2NR0 - chains A and B of the 4 polymer chains in the assembly; structure by X-ray diffraction, 3.90 A resolution.

[Chain A (and B)]
Protein: tRNA pseudouridine synthase A
From: Escherichia coli K12
Notes: EC 5.4.99.12; chain B of this document is another copy of the same molecule, construct and numbering; everything in this record applies to it too
UniProtKB: P07649 (TRUA_ECOLI); numbering as in UniProt (aligned over 7-270)
Amino-acid sequence (270 residues; each row starts with the number of its first residue):
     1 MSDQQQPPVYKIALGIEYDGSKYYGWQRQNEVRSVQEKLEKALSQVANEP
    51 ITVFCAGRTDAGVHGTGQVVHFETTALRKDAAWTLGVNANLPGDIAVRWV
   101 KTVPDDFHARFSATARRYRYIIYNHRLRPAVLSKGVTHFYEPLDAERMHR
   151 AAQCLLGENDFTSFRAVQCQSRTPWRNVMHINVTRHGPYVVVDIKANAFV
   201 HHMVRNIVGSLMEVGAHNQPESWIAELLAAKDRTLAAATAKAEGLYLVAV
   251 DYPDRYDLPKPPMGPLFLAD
Disordered / not traced: 1-6
Swiss-Prot annotation at these positions:
  - region: F107 to F111 (RNA binding), Q168 to R172 (Interaction with tRNA)
  - active site: D60 (Nucleophile)
  - binding site (substrate): Y118
  - site (Interaction with tRNA): R58, R78, R110, R126, F139
  - mutagenesis: R58 (R58A: Loss of activity)
What the authors report for this chain:
  - catalytic residues: D60
  - binding site for leucyl tRNA: R58, Q170
  - binding site for leucyl tRNA: R110, R172
  - binding site for leucyl tRNA: Q168
  - catalytic residues: R58 (from molecular simulation)
  - mutagenesis - R58A: abolished catalytic activity
  - mutagenesis - R58A: unchanged stability
  - mutagenesis - D60A: increased binding to tRNA

[How chain A and chain B interact]
Contacting residue pairs (52):
  E17(A) with A130(B), hydrogen bond (side chain-backbone); V131(B)
  T66(A) with V131(B)
  T84(A) with L127(B)
  L85(A) with L127(B)
  N88(A) with R128(B), hydrogen bond (backbone-side chain)
  L91(A) with R128(B), hydrogen bond (backbone-side chain)
  P92(A) with R128(B)
  G93(A) with R128(B), hydrogen bond (backbone-side chain); P129(B); A130(B); S133(B)
  D94(A) with A130(B)
  I95(A) with R128(B)
  A96(A) with R128(B)
  R98(A) with L127(B)
  I121(A) with F267(B), hydrophobic
  R126(A) with L85(B)
  L127(A) with T84(B); L85(B), hydrophobic; R98(B)
  R128(A) with N88(B), hydrogen bond (side chain-backbone); L91(B), hydrogen bond (side chain-backbone); P92(B); G93(B), hydrogen bond (side chain-backbone); I95(B); A96(B)
  P129(A) with G93(B)
  A130(A) with E17(B), hydrogen bond (backbone-side chain); G93(B); D94(B)
  V131(A) with E17(B); T66(B); L266(B), hydrophobic
  L132(A) with L132(B), hydrophobic; L266(B), hydrophobic
  S133(A) with G93(B)
  P188(A) with P262(B)
  Y189(A) with L266(B); F267(B), hydrophobic
  P262(A) with P188(B)
  P265(A) with F267(B)
  L266(A) with V131(B), hydrophobic; L132(B), hydrophobic; Y189(B); F267(B), hydrophobic
  F267(A) with Y189(B), hydrophobic; P265(B); L266(B), hydrophobic; F267(B), hydrophobic; L268(B), hydrophobic
  L268(A) with F267(B), hydrophobic
Also at the interface, not in a pair above, chain A (33 interface residues in all): Y18, V97, W99, H125, Y246
Also at the interface, not in a pair above, chain B (31 interface residues in all): Y18, V97, I121, H125, Y246

[Overview]
33 residues of chain A and 31 residues of chain B are in contact; the contacts include 8 hydrogen bonds. Polar
pairs include E17(A)-A130(B), N88(A)-R128(B) and L91(A)-R128(B). The paper reports catalytic residues D60(A)
and R58(A); R58A of chain A abolishes catalytic activity.
Both chains are tRNA pseudouridine synthase A (Escherichia coli K12). Entry 2NR0 (Crystal structure of
pseudoudirinde synthase TruA in complex with leucyl tRNA) was determined by X-ray diffraction together with
2NQP and 2NRE from the same study.
